PDB entry 4C0P | X-ray diffraction, 2.95 A resolution | chain A

== Chain A ==
Name: Transportin-3
Organism: Homo sapiens
UniProtKB: Q9Y5L0 (TNPO3_HUMAN); residues 1-923 here = UniProt positions 1-923
Sequence (923 residues; numbered 1 to 923; the number before each row is that of its first residue):
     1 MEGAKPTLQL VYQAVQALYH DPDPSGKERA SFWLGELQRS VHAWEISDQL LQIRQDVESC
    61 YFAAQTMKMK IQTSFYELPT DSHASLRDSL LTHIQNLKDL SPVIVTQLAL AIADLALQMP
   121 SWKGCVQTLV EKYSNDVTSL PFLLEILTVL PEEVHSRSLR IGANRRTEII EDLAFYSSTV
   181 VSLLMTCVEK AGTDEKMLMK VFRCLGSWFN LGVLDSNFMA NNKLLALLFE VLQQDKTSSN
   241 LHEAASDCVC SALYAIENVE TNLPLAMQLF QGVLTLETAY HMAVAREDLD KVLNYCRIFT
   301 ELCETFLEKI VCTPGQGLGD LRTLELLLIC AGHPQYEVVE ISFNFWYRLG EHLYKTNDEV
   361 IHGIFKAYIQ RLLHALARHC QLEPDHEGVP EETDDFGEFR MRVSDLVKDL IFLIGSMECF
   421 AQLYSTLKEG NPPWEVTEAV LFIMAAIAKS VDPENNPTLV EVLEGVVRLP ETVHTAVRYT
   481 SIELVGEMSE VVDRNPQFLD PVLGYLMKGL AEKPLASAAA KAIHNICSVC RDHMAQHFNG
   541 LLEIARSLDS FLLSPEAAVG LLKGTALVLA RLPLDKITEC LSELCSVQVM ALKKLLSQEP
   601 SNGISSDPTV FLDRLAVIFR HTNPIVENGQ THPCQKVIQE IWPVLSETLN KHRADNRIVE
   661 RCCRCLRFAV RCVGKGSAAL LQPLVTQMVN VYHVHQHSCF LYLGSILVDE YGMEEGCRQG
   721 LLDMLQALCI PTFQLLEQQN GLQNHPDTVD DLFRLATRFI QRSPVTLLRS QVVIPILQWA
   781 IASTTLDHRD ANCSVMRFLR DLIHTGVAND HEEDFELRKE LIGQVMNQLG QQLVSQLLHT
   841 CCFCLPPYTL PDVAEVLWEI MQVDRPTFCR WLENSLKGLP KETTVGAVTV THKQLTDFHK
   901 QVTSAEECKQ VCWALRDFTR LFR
Disordered / not traced: 1-2, 190-194, 430-431, 596-606, 627-631, 881-888, 923
Construct notes: engineered mutation A511 (Cys in Q9Y5L0)
Swiss-Prot annotation at these positions:
  - modified residue: M1 (N-acetylmethionine), S74 (Phosphoserine), T896 (Phosphothreonine)
  - natural variant: R818 (R818P: In LGMDD2), R920 to R923 (sequence variant, change not given here; In LGMDD2), R923 (R923DSSHSCTVPVTQECLF: In LGMDD2; R923RCSHSCTVPVTQECLF: In LGMDD2)
  - mutagenesis: E145 to E153 (Decreased interaction with GTP-bound Ran), R620 (R620A: In 9Ala; abolished interaction with SRSF1 and CPSF6 without affecting interaction with GTP-bound Ran; when associated with A-660, A-664, A-667, A-671, A-702, A-750, A-751 and A-758), E660 (E660A: In 9Ala; abolished interaction with SRSF1 and CPSF6 without affecting interaction with GTP-bound Ran; when associated with A-620, A-664, A-667, A-671, A-702, A-750, A-751 and A-758), R664 (R664A: Abolished interaction with SRSF1. In 9Ala; abolished interaction with SRSF1 and CPSF6 without affecting interaction with GTP-bound Ran ...), R667 (R667A: In 9Ala; abolished interaction with SRSF1 and CPSF6 without affecting interaction with GTP-bound Ran; when associated with A-620, A-660, A-664, A-671, A-702, A-750, A-751 and A-758), R671 (R671A: Abolished interaction with SRSF1. In 9Ala; abolished interaction with SRSF1 and CPSF6 without affecting interaction with GTP-bound Ran ...), Y702 (Y702A: Abolished interaction with SRSF1. In 9Ala; abolished interaction with SRSF1 and CPSF6 without affecting interaction with GTP-bound Ran ...), D750 (D750A: Abolished interaction with SRSF1. In 9Ala; abolished interaction with SRSF1 and CPSF6 without affecting interaction with GTP-bound Ran ...), D751 (D751A: In 9Ala; abolished interaction with SRSF1 and CPSF6 without affecting interaction with GTP-bound Ran; when associated with A-620, A-660, A-664, A-667, A-671, A-702, A-750 and A-758), R754 (R754A: Abolished interaction with SRSF1), R758 (R758A: Abolished interaction with SRSF1. In 9Ala; abolished interaction with SRSF1 and CPSF6 without affecting interaction with GTP-bound Ran ...)
Reported in the primary citation:
  - mutagenesis - R620A/E660A/R664A/R667A/R671A/Y702A/D750A/D751A/R758A: unchanged binding to RanGTP
  - mutagenesis - R620A/E660A/R664A/R667A/R671A/Y702A/D750A/D751A/R758A: abolished localization
  - mutagenesis - R671E: increased binding to CPSF6
  - mutagenesis - R664E, R667E: unchanged binding to CPSF6

== Overview ==
Curated annotation (UniProt) lists 19 mutagenesis sites. From the paper:
R620A/E660A/R664A/R667A/R671A/Y702A/D750A/D751A/R758A abolish localization; R671E increases binding to CPSF6;
4 substitutions were tested in all.
Chain A is Transportin-3 (Homo sapiens); the structure, Unliganded Transportin 3, was determined by X-ray
diffraction together with 4C0O and 4C0Q from the same study.
